PDB entry 8UBF | electron microscopy, 3.61 A resolution | chains A and I of the 8 polymer chains in the assembly

[Chain A]
Name: Reverse transcriptase
Source organism: Bordetella phage BPP-1
UniProtKB: Q775D8 (Q775D8_BPBPP); numbering as in UniProt (aligned over 1-328)
Sequence (328 residues; row label = number of the first residue in the row):
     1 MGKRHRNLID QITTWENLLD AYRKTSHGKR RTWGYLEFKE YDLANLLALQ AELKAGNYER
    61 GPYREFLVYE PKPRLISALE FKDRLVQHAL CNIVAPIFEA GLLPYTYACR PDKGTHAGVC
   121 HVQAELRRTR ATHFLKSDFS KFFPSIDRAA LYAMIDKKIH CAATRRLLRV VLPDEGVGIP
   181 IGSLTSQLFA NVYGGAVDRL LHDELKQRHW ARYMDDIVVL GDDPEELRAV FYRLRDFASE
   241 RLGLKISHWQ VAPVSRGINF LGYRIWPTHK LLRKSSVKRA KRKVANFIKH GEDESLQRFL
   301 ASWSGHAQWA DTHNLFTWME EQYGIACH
Unresolved in the structure: 66-76

[Chain I]
Molecule: Diversity-generating retroelement (DGR) RNA Sp
Sequence (140 nucleotides; row label = number of the first residue in the row):
     1 CAUGGCUCUG CCAACGCUAC GGCUUGGCGG GCUGGCCUUU CCUCAAUAGG UGGUCAGCCG
    61 GUUCUGUCCU GCUUCGGCGA ACACGUUACA CGGUUCGGCA AAACGUCGAU UACUGAAAAU
   121 GGAAAGGCGG GGCCGACUUC
Unresolved in the structure: 1-2, 34-48, 57-86, 140

[Interface between chain A and chain I]
Residue-residue contacts - 68 pairs, chain A then chain I:
  Met1(A) with A123(I), phosphate contact
  Lys3(A) with C107(I), base contact; G108(I), hydrogen bond to the base; A109(I), hydrogen bond to the sugar
  Arg4(A) with A109(I), base contact; U110(I), hydrogen bond to the sugar; U111(I), hydrogen bond to the base; G122(I), hydrogen bond to the base; A123(I), salt bridge to the phosphate
  Arg6(A) with U110(I), hydrogen bond to the base; A118(I), sugar contact; A119(I), salt bridge to the phosphate; U120(I), base contact; G121(I), hydrogen bond to the base; G122(I), hydrogen bond to the base
  Asn7(A) with U120(I), hydrogen bond to the sugar; G121(I), phosphate contact
  His27(A) with G53(I), salt bridge to the phosphate
  Arg30(A) with G53(I), salt bridge to the phosphate
  Arg31(A) with U54(I), salt bridge to the phosphate
  Ala100(A) with G105(I), hydrogen bond to the sugar; G131(I), hydrogen bond to the base
  Gly101(A) with G105(I), phosphate contact; U106(I), sugar contact
  Leu102(A) with G131(I), hydrogen bond to the base
  Leu103(A) with G131(I), base contact
  Pro104(A) with G131(I), base contact
  Tyr105(A) with G130(I), hydrogen bond to the phosphate; G131(I), hydrogen bond to the phosphate
  Cys120(A) with U94(I), sugar contact
  Gln123(A) with G92(I), base contact; U94(I), base contact
  Ala124(A) with U94(I), phosphate contact
  Arg127(A) with C91(I), base contact; G92(I), hydrogen bond to the base; U94(I), hydrogen bond to the sugar
  Arg128(A) with U94(I), phosphate contact; U95(I), salt bridge to the phosphate; C96(I), phosphate contact
  Lys157(A) with C107(I), salt bridge to the phosphate; G108(I), salt bridge to the phosphate; A109(I), hydrogen bond to the sugar; U110(I), salt bridge to the phosphate
  Lys158(A) with U106(I), salt bridge to the phosphate
  His160(A) with U110(I), base contact
  Cys161(A) with U120(I), hydrogen bond to the base
  Ala162(A) with U120(I), base contact
  Ala163(A) with U120(I), base contact
  Arg165(A) with U110(I), base contact
  Arg166(A) with U120(I), base contact
  Arg199(A) with G105(I), hydrogen bond to the sugar; U106(I), hydrogen bond to the sugar; G131(I), base contact
  His202(A) with G129(I), hydrogen bond to the sugar; G130(I), sugar contact
  Asp203(A) with U106(I), sugar contact
  Lys206(A) with C128(I), hydrogen bond to the phosphate; G129(I), salt bridge to the phosphate
  Arg208(A) with G129(I), salt bridge to the phosphate; G130(I), phosphate contact
  Thr268(A) with A90(I), base contact; C91(I), hydrogen bond to the base
  His269(A) with U87(I), stacking on the base
  Lys270(A) with G92(I), base contact; U94(I), hydrogen bond to the base
  Leu271(A) with U87(I), sugar contact
  Trp318(A) with A56(I), phosphate contact
  Gln322(A) with A56(I), phosphate contact
Other interface residues (no listed pair), chain A (41 interface residues in all): Gly2, Gly28, Arg110
Other interface residues (no listed pair), chain I (28 interface residues in all): C55

[In short]
Chain A and chain I form an interface of 41 and 28 residues respectively; the contacts include 24 hydrogen
bonds, 12 salt bridges and 1 aromatic stacking contact. Polar contacts include Lys3(A)-G108(I),
Arg4(A)-U111(I) and Arg4(A)-G122(I).
Chain A is Reverse transcriptase (Bordetella phage BPP-1) and chain I is Diversity-generating retroelement
(DGR) RNA Sp; the structure, Diversity-generating retroelement (DGR) ribonucleoprotein - Resting state 1c, was
determined by electron microscopy, deposited together with 8UB7, 8UB8, 8UB9, 8UBA, 8UBB, 8UBC, 8UBD and 8UBE.
